PDB entry 5ITZ | X-ray diffraction, 2.20 A resolution | chains B and F of the 4 polymer chains in the assembly

== Chain B ==
Protein: Tubulin beta-2B chain
Source organism: Bos taurus
UniProtKB: Q6B856 (TBB2B_BOVIN); the author numbering skips numbers that UniProt does not, so the offset changes along the chain: 1-42 = UniProt 1-42; 45-54 = UniProt 43-52; 57-360 = UniProt 55-358; 369-455 = UniProt 359-445
Sequence (445 residues; each row starts with the number of its first residue; note: 11 numbers in that range are skipped by the numbering (no residue carries them; nothing is unmodelled there)):
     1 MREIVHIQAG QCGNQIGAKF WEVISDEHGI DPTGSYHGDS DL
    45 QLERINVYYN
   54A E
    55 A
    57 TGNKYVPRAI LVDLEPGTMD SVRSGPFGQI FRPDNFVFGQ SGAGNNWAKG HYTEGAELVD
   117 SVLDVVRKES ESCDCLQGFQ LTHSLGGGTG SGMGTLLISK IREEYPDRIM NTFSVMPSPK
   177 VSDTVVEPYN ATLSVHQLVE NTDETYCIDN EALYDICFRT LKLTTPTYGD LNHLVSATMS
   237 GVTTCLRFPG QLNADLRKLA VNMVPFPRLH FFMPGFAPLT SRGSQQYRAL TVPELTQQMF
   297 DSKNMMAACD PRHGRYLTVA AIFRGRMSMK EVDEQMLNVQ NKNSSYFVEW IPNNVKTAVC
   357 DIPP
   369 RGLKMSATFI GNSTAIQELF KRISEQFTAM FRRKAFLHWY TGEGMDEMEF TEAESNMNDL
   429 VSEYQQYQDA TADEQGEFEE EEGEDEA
Disordered / not traced: 54A, 57-59, 278-283, 441-455
Residues lining bound ligands:
  - GDP (guanosine-5'-diphosphate): Gly10, Gln11, Cys12, Gln15, Ile16, Asp69, Ala99, Asn101, Ser140, Gly142, Gly143, Gly144, Thr145, Gly146, Ser147, Val171, Pro173, Val177, Ser178, Glu183, Asn206, Leu209, Tyr224, Leu227, Asn228
  - colchicine (LOC; N-[(7S)-1,2,3,10-tetramethoxy-9-oxo-6,7-dihydro-5H-benzo[d]heptalen-7-yl]ethanamide): Val238, Cys241, Leu242, Leu248, Ala250, Asp251, Lys254, Leu255, Asn258, Met259, Thr314, Val315, Ala316, Ala317, Ile318, Asn350, Lys352, Thr353, Ala354, Ile378
UniProt features mapped onto this chain:
  - motif: Met1 to Ile4 (MREI motif)
  - binding site (GTP): Gln11, Glu71, Ser140, Gly144, Thr145, Gly146, Asn206, Asn228
  - binding site (Mg(2+)): Glu71
  - modified residue: Ser40 (Phosphoserine), Thr57 (Phosphothreonine), Lys60 (N6-acetyllysine), Ser174 (Phosphoserine), Thr287 (Phosphothreonine), Thr292 (Phosphothreonine), Arg320 (Omega-N-methylarginine), Glu448 (5-glutamyl polyglutamate)
  - cross-link (Glycyl lysine isopeptide (Lys-Gly)): Lys60 (interchain with G-Cter in ubiquitin), Lys326 (interchain with G-Cter in ubiquitin)

== Chain F ==
Protein: Designed ankyrin repeat protein (DARPIN) D1
Source organism: synthetic construct
Notes: antibody fragment or engineered binder
Sequence (127 residues; row label = number of the first residue in the row):
    13 DLGKKLLEAA RAGQDDEVRI LMANGADVNA TDASGLTPLH LAATYGHLEI VEVLLKHGAD
    73 VNAIDIMGST PLHLAALIGH LEIVEVLLKH GADVNAVDTW GDTPLHLAAI MGHLEIVEVL
   133 LKHGADV

== Interface between chain B and chain F ==
Residue-residue contacts - 27 pairs, chain B then chain F:
  Pro175(B) - Met123(F)
  Pro175(B) - Gly124(F)
  Asp179(B) - Met123(F)
  Asp179(B) - Gly124(F)
  Asp179(B) - His125(F)  salt bridge
  Val181(B) - Leu89(F)
  Val181(B) - Ile90(F)
  Val181(B) - Met123(F)
  Val181(B) - His125(F)
  Glu393(B) - Ile122(F)
  Gln394(B) - Ile122(F)  hydrogen bond (side chain-backbone)
  Gln394(B) - Met123(F)
  Ala397(B) - Leu89(F)
  Ala397(B) - Ile122(F)  hydrophobic
  Met398(B) - Ile90(F)  hydrophobic
  Met398(B) - Met123(F)  hydrophobic
  Arg400(B) - Trp112(F)
  Arg401(B) - Leu86(F)
  Arg401(B) - Leu89(F)
  Arg401(B) - Asp110(F)  salt bridge
  Arg401(B) - Trp112(F)
  Arg401(B) - Asp114(F)  salt bridge
  Arg401(B) - Leu119(F)
  Ala403(B) - Ile90(F)  hydrophobic
  Phe404(B) - Tyr57(F)  hydrophobic
  Phe404(B) - Ile90(F)  hydrophobic
  His406(B) - Tyr57(F)
Interface residues without a listed pair, chain B (13 interface residues in all): Pro184
Interface residues without a listed pair, chain F (15 interface residues in all): Thr56, Ser81, His118

== In short ==
13 residues of chain B face 15 of chain F across their interface; the contacts include 1 hydrogen bond and 3
salt bridges. Among the polar pairs are Asp179(B)-His125(F), Arg401(B)-Asp110(F) and Arg401(B)-Asp114(F).
Chain B binds GDP and colchicine.
Chain B is Tubulin beta-2B chain (Bos taurus) and chain F is Designed ankyrin repeat protein (DARPIN) D1
(synthetic construct); the structure, Crystal structure of the SAC domain of CPAP in a complex with Tubulin
and Darpin, was determined by X-ray diffraction.
